Entry 8XL5 (electron microscopy, 2.80 A resolution); this record covers chains F and H of the 12 polymer chains in the assembly.

== Chain F (and H) ==
Molecule: Propionyl-CoA carboxylase beta chain, mitochondrial
Organism: Homo sapiens
Notes: EC 6.4.1.3; chain H of this document is another copy of the same molecule, construct and numbering; everything in this record applies to it too
Reference sequence: P05166 (PCCB_HUMAN); residues 1-539 here = UniProt positions 1-539
Sequence (539 residues; numbered 1 to 539; the number before each row is that of its first residue):
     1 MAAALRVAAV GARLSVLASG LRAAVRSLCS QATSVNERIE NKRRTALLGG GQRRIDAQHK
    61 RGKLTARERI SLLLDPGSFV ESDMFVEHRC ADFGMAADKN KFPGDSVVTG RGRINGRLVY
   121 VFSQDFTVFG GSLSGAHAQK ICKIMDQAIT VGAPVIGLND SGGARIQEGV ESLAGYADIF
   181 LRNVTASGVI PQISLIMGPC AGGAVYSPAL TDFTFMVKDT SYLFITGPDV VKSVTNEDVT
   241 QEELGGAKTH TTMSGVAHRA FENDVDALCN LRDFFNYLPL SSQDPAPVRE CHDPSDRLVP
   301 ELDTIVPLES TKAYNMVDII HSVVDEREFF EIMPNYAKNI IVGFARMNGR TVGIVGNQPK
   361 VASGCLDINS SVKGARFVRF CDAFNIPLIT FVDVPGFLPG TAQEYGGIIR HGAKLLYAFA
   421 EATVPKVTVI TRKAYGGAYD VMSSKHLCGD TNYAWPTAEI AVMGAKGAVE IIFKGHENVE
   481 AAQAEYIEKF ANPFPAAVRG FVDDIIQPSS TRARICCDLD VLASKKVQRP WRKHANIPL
Disordered / not traced: 1-32
Curated features (UniProtKB/Swiss-Prot):
  - region: Asp-325 to Gln-358 (Acyl-CoA binding)
  - modified residue: Ser-71 (Phosphoserine), Lys-99 (N6-acetyllysine), Lys-248 (N6-succinyllysine), Lys-474 (N6-acetyllysine), Lys-489 (N6-acetyllysine)
  - natural variant: Leu-17 (L17M: In PA-2), Arg-44 (R44P: In PA-2), Arg-67 (R67S: In PA-2), Ser-106 (S106R: In PA-2), Val-107 (V107M: In PA-2), Gly-112 (G112D: In PA-2), Gly-131 (G131R: In PA-2), Lys-140 (K140KICK: In PA-2), Ala-153 (A153P: In PA-2), Arg-165 (R165Q: In PA-2; R165W: In PA-2), Glu-168 (E168K: In PA-2), Gly-188 (G188R: In PA-2), 17 further natural variant entries in UniProt
Ligand contacts:
  - propionyl Coenzyme A (1VU), molecule 1: Arg-54, Phe-126, Phe-129, Gly-130, Ser-132, Gly-162, Gly-163, Ala-164, Arg-165, Ile-166, Gln-167, Pro-199, Ala-201, Gly-202, Gly-203, Gln-241
  - propionyl Coenzyme A (1VU), molecule 2: Gly-436, Gly-437, Val-462, Met-463
  - biotin (BTN), molecule 1: Thr-226, Val-230, Val-234
  - biotin (BTN), molecule 2: Cys-365, Pro-395, Gly-396, Phe-397, Pro-399, Lys-466
From the paper describing this entry:
  - catalytic residues: Gly-437, Ala-438 (citing earlier work)

== How chain F and chain H interact ==
Pairs across the interface - 146 pairs, chain F then chain H:
  Asp-92(F) / Lys-489(H)  salt bridge
  Asp-92(F) / Phe-490(H)
  Phe-93(F) / Ile-472(H)  hydrophobic
  Ala-164(F) / Val-462(H)  hydrophobic
  Ile-166(F) / Val-462(H)  hydrophobic
  Ile-166(F) / Met-463(H)  hydrophobic
  Ile-166(F) / Ile-471(H)  hydrophobic
  Gln-167(F) / Ile-472(H)
  Val-170(F) / Ile-460(H)
  Val-170(F) / Pro-495(H)
  Val-170(F) / Arg-499(H)
  Val-170(F) / Phe-501(H)
  Glu-171(F) / Arg-499(H)
  Leu-173(F) / Gly-436(H)
  Leu-173(F) / Asp-440(H)
  Leu-173(F) / Ala-461(H)
  Leu-173(F) / Val-462(H)
  Ala-174(F) / His-446(H)
  Ala-174(F) / Phe-501(H)  hydrophobic
  Tyr-176(F) / Asp-440(H)
  Ala-177(F) / Asp-440(H)
  Ala-177(F) / His-446(H)
  Ala-177(F) / Leu-447(H)
  Asp-178(F) / His-446(H)
  Phe-180(F) / Leu-416(H)  hydrophobic
  Leu-181(F) / Ala-420(H)
  Leu-181(F) / His-446(H)
  Leu-181(F) / Cys-448(H)  hydrophobic
  Val-184(F) / Tyr-417(H)  hydrophobic
  Val-184(F) / Ala-420(H)  hydrophobic
  Val-184(F) / Glu-421(H)
  Val-184(F) / Arg-532(H)  hydrogen bond (backbone-side chain)
  Thr-185(F) / Arg-532(H)  hydrogen bond (backbone-side chain)
  Ser-187(F) / Tyr-417(H)
  Ser-187(F) / Arg-532(H)  hydrogen bond (backbone-side chain)
  Ser-187(F) / Asn-536(H)  hydrogen bond (side chain-backbone)
  Gly-188(F) / Arg-532(H)
  Gly-188(F) / His-534(H)
  Val-205(F) / Ile-409(H)  hydrophobic
  Tyr-206(F) / Phe-397(H)
  Ala-209(F) / Ile-409(H)
  Ala-209(F) / Ala-413(H)  hydrophobic
  Ala-209(F) / Pro-538(H)
  Leu-210(F) / Pro-538(H)  hydrophobic
  Asp-212(F) / Asn-536(H)  hydrogen bond
  Leu-223(F) / Glu-404(H)
  Leu-223(F) / Ile-409(H)
  Ile-225(F) / Phe-397(H)  hydrophobic
  Val-234(F) / Pro-399(H)  hydrophobic
  Glu-237(F) / Thr-401(H)
  Glu-243(F) / Tyr-405(H)  hydrogen bond (backbone-side chain)
  Leu-244(F) / Glu-404(H)
  Thr-249(F) / Tyr-405(H)
  His-250(F) / Glu-404(H)  salt bridge
  Met-253(F) / Tyr-405(H)  hydrophobic
  Ser-254(F) / Glu-404(H)
  Ser-254(F) / Tyr-405(H)
  Ser-254(F) / Arg-410(H)  hydrogen bond (backbone-side chain)
  Val-372(F) / Arg-410(H)
  Ala-375(F) / Leu-539(H)
  Arg-376(F) / Asn-536(H)  hydrogen bond
  Arg-376(F) / Ile-537(H)  hydrogen bond (side chain-backbone)
  Arg-376(F) / Pro-538(H)  hydrogen bond (side chain-backbone)
  Arg-376(F) / Leu-539(H)
  Arg-379(F) / His-534(H)  hydrogen bond (backbone-side chain)
  Arg-379(F) / Ala-535(H)  hydrogen bond (side chain-backbone)
  Asp-382(F) / Lys-533(H)
  Asp-382(F) / His-534(H)  salt bridge
  Ala-383(F) / His-534(H)  hydrogen bond (backbone-side chain)
  Asn-385(F) / Lys-533(H)  hydrogen bond
  Phe-397(F) / Tyr-206(H)
  Phe-397(F) / Ile-225(H)  hydrophobic
  Pro-399(F) / Val-234(H)  hydrophobic
  Thr-401(F) / Glu-237(H)
  Glu-404(F) / Leu-223(H)
  Glu-404(F) / Leu-244(H)
  Glu-404(F) / His-250(H)  salt bridge
  Glu-404(F) / Ser-254(H)
  Tyr-405(F) / Glu-243(H)  hydrogen bond (side chain-backbone)
  Tyr-405(F) / Thr-249(H)
  Tyr-405(F) / Met-253(H)  hydrophobic
  Tyr-405(F) / Ser-254(H)
  Ile-409(F) / Val-205(H)  hydrophobic
  Ile-409(F) / Ala-209(H)
  Ile-409(F) / Leu-223(H)
  Arg-410(F) / Ser-254(H)  hydrogen bond (side chain-backbone)
  Arg-410(F) / Val-372(H)
  Ala-413(F) / Ala-209(H)  hydrophobic
  Lys-414(F) / Lys-414(H)
  Leu-416(F) / Phe-180(H)  hydrophobic
  Tyr-417(F) / Val-184(H)  hydrophobic
  Tyr-417(F) / Ser-187(H)
  Ala-420(F) / Leu-181(H)
  Ala-420(F) / Val-184(H)  hydrophobic
  Glu-421(F) / Val-184(H)
  Thr-423(F) / Lys-533(H)  hydrogen bond
  Val-424(F) / Lys-533(H)
  Gly-436(F) / Leu-173(H)
  Asp-440(F) / Leu-173(H)
  Asp-440(F) / Ala-177(H)
  His-446(F) / Ala-174(H)
  His-446(F) / Ala-177(H)
  His-446(F) / Asp-178(H)
  His-446(F) / Leu-181(H)
  Leu-447(F) / Ala-177(H)
  Cys-448(F) / Leu-181(H)  hydrophobic
  Ile-460(F) / Val-170(H)
  Ala-461(F) / Leu-173(H)
  Val-462(F) / Ala-164(H)  hydrophobic
  Val-462(F) / Ile-166(H)  hydrophobic
  Val-462(F) / Leu-173(H)
  Ile-471(F) / Ile-166(H)  hydrophobic
  Ile-472(F) / Phe-93(H)  hydrophobic
  Ile-472(F) / Gln-167(H)
  Phe-473(F) / Phe-93(H)  hydrophobic
  Tyr-486(F) / Phe-93(H)  hydrophobic
  Lys-489(F) / Asp-92(H)  salt bridge
  Pro-495(F) / Val-170(H)
  Arg-499(F) / Val-170(H)
  Arg-499(F) / Glu-171(H)
  Phe-501(F) / Val-170(H)
  Phe-501(F) / Ala-174(H)  hydrophobic
  Arg-532(F) / Val-184(H)  hydrogen bond (side chain-backbone)
  Arg-532(F) / Thr-185(H)  hydrogen bond (side chain-backbone)
  Arg-532(F) / Ser-187(H)  hydrogen bond (side chain-backbone)
  Arg-532(F) / Gly-188(H)
  Lys-533(F) / Asp-382(H)
  Lys-533(F) / Asn-385(H)  hydrogen bond
  Lys-533(F) / Thr-423(H)  hydrogen bond
  Lys-533(F) / Val-424(H)
  His-534(F) / Gly-188(H)
  His-534(F) / Arg-379(H)  hydrogen bond (side chain-backbone)
  His-534(F) / Asp-382(H)  salt bridge
  His-534(F) / Ala-383(H)  hydrogen bond (side chain-backbone)
  Ala-535(F) / Arg-379(H)  hydrogen bond (backbone-side chain)
  Asn-536(F) / Ser-187(H)  hydrogen bond (backbone-side chain)
  Asn-536(F) / Asp-212(H)  hydrogen bond
  Asn-536(F) / Arg-376(H)  hydrogen bond
  Ile-537(F) / Arg-376(H)  hydrogen bond (backbone-side chain)
  Ile-537(F) / Leu-539(H)  hydrophobic
  Pro-538(F) / Ala-209(H)
  Pro-538(F) / Leu-210(H)  hydrophobic
  Pro-538(F) / Arg-376(H)  hydrogen bond (backbone-side chain)
  Leu-539(F) / Ala-375(H)
  Leu-539(F) / Arg-376(H)
  Leu-539(F) / Ile-537(H)  hydrophobic
Other interface residues (no listed pair), chain F (102 interface residues in all): Glu-168, Gly-169, Val-189, Phe-224, Thr-226, Val-231, Val-239, Gly-245, Gly-255, Val-256, Tyr-336, Phe-380, Gly-400, Gly-407, Ile-408, Gly-412, Ser-444, Met-463, Ala-468, Phe-490, Ala-496, Pro-530, Trp-531
Other interface residues (no listed pair), chain H (100 interface residues in all): Gly-169, Tyr-176, Val-189, Phe-224, Thr-226, Val-231, Val-239, Gly-245, Gly-255, Val-256, Tyr-336, Phe-380, Gly-400, Gly-407, Ile-408, Gly-412, Ser-444, Phe-473, Tyr-486, Ala-496, Pro-530, Trp-531

== Overview ==
Chain F and chain H form an interface of 102 and 100 residues respectively, with 30 hydrogen bonds and 6 salt
bridges. Polar pairs include Asp-92(F)/Lys-489(H), His-250(F)/Glu-404(H) and Asp-382(F)/His-534(H). Chain F
binds biotin and propionyl Coenzyme A. From the paper: catalytic residues Gly-437(F) and Ala-438(F).
Chain F and chain H are both Propionyl-CoA carboxylase beta chain, mitochondrial (Homo sapiens); the
structure, Structure of human propionyl-CoA carboxylase in complex with propionyl-CoA (PCC-PCO), was
determined by electron microscopy together with 8XL3, 8XL4, 8XL6, 8XL7 and 8XL8 from the same study.
